3W3W - chains A and B; structure by X-ray diffraction, 2.20 A resolution.

Chain A:
Protein: Importin subunit beta-3
Organism: Saccharomyces cerevisiae
UniProtKB: P32337 (IMB3_YEAST); numbering as in UniProt; present here: 1-79, 91-1089
Chain sequence (1078 residues; each row starts with the number of its first residue; note: 11 numbers in that range are skipped by the numbering (no residue carries them; nothing is unmodelled there)):
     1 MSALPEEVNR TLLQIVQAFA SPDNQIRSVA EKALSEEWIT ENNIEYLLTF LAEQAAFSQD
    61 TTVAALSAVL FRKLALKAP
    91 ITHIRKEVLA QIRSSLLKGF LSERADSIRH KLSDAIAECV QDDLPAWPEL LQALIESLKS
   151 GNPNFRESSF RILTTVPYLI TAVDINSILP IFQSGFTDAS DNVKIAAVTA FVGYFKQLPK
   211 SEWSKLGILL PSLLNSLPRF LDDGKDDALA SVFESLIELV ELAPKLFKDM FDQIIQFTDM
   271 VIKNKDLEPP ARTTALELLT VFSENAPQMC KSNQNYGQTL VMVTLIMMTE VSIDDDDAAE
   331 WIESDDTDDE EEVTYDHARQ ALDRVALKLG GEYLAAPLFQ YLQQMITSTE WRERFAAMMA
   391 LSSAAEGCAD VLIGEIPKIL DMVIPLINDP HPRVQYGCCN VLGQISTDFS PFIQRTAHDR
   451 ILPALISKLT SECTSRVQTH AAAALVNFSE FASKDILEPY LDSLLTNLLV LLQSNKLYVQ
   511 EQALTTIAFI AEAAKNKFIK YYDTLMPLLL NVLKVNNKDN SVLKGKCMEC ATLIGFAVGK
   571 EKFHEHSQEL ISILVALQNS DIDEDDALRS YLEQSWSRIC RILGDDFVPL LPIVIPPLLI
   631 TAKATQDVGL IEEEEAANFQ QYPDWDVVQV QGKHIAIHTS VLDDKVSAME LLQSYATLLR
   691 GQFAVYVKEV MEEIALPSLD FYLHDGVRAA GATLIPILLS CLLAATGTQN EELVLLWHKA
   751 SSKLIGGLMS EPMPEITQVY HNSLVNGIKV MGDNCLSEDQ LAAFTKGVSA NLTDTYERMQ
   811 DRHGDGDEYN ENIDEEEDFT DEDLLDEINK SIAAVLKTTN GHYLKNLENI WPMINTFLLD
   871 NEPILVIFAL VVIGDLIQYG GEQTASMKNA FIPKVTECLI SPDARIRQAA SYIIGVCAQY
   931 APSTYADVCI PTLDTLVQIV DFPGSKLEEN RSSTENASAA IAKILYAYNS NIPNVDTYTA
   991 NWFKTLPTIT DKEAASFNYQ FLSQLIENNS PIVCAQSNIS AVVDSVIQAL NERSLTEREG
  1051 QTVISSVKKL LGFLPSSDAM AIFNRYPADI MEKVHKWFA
Not modelled in the structure: 1-2, 22, 546-549, 591-595, 736-740, 813-816, 822-827, 870-871, 890-891, 952-953, 984-985, 1015-1022, 1046-1051, 1089
Swiss-Prot annotation at these positions:
  - modified residue: Ser-2 (N-acetylserine), Thr-830 (Phosphothreonine)
What the authors report for this chain:
  - mutagenesis - R349A/Q350A/D353A/E396A/N430K/D438A/N477A, D353K/E396K/D438K: abolished binding to Protein STE12 (chain B)
  - mutagenesis - D353A/E396A/D438A: decreased binding to Protein STE12 (chain B)
  - mutagenesis - R349A/Q350A/D353A/E396A/N430K/D438A/N477A, D353K/E396K/D438K: abolished growth

Chain B:
Protein: Protein STE12
Organism: Saccharomyces cerevisiae
UniProtKB: P13574 (STE12_YEAST); numbering as in UniProt (aligned over 581-649)
Chain sequence (69 residues; row label = number of the first residue in the row):
   581 PRRRTVGMKS SQGNVPTGNK QSVGKSAKIS KPLHIKTSAY QKQYKINLET KARPSAGDED
   641 SAHPDKNKE
Not modelled in the structure: 581-605, 618-649
What the authors report for this chain:
  - mutagenesis - I609W/K611E: decreased binding to Importin subunit beta-3 (chain A)
  - mutagenesis - V603A/K605A/K608A/I609A/K611A, V603W/K605E/K608E/I609W/K611E: abolished binding to Importin subunit beta-3 (chain A)
  - mutagenesis - V603W/K605E: unchanged binding to Importin subunit beta-3 (chain A)

Chain A / chain B interface:
Pairs across the interface (30):
  Glu-287(A) / Lys-616(B)
  Asp-346(A) / Pro-612(B)
  Asp-346(A) / Ile-615(B)
  His-347(A) / Ile-615(B)
  Arg-349(A) / Pro-612(B)
  Gln-350(A) / His-614(B)
  Gln-350(A) / Ile-615(B)  hydrogen bond (side chain-backbone)
  Asp-353(A) / Lys-611(B)  salt bridge
  Asp-353(A) / His-614(B)  salt bridge
  Arg-354(A) / His-614(B)
  Arg-354(A) / Lys-616(B)
  Leu-357(A) / His-614(B)
  Ser-393(A) / Lys-611(B)
  Glu-396(A) / Lys-611(B)  salt bridge
  Asn-430(A) / Ile-609(B)
  Gly-433(A) / Ile-609(B)
  Gln-434(A) / Ile-609(B)
  Gln-434(A) / Ser-610(B)
  Gln-434(A) / Lys-611(B)
  His-470(A) / Ile-609(B)
  Ala-473(A) / Lys-608(B)
  Ala-473(A) / Ile-609(B)  hydrophobic
  Ala-474(A) / Ile-609(B)  hydrophobic
  Val-476(A) / Ala-607(B)
  Val-476(A) / Lys-608(B)
  Asn-477(A) / Lys-608(B)
  Asn-477(A) / Ile-609(B)  hydrogen bond (side chain-backbone)
  Glu-480(A) / Lys-608(B)  salt bridge
  Gln-512(A) / Ala-607(B)  hydrogen bond (side chain-backbone)
  Thr-515(A) / Ala-607(B)
Also at the interface, not in a pair above, chain A (25 interface residues in all): Ser-392, Cys-429, Asp-438, Lys-556
Also at the interface, not in a pair above, chain B (10 interface residues in all): Leu-613
Interface features reported in the paper:
  - pairs named by the authors: Asn-430(A)/Ile-609(B) (hydrophobic contact), Gly-433(A)/Ile-609(B) (hydrophobic contact), Gln-434(A)/Ile-609(B) (hydrophobic contact), His-470(A)/Ile-609(B) (hydrophobic contact), Ala-473(A)/Ile-609(B) (hydrophobic contact), Ala-474(A)/Ile-609(B) (hydrophobic contact), Asn-477(A)/Ile-609(B) (backbone contact), Glu-480(A)/Lys-608(B) (salt bridge)
  - interface residues, chain A: Arg-349(A), Gln-350(A), Asp-353(A), Glu-396(A), Asp-438(A), Asn-477(A), Gln-512(A)
  - interface residues, chain B: Ser-606(B), Ile-609(B), Lys-611(B), His-614(B)

Overview:
The interface between chain A and chain B involves 25 residues on one side and 10 on the other, with 3
hydrogen bonds and 4 salt bridges. Among the polar pairs are Asp-353(A)/Lys-611(B), Asp-353(A)/His-614(B) and
Glu-396(A)/Lys-611(B). The paper describes hydrophobic contacts between Asn-430(A) and Ile-609(B), Gly-433(A)
and Ile-609(B) and Gln-434(A) and Ile-609(B) among others; a backbone contact between Asn-477(A) and
Ile-609(B); a salt bridge between Glu-480(A) and Lys-608(B). The paper reports that
R349A/Q350A/D353A/E396A/N430K/D438A/N477A and D353K/E396K/D438K of chain A abolish binding to Protein STE12
(chain B); interface residues Arg-349(A), Gln-350(A) and Ser-606(B) among others; 7 substitutions were tested
in all.
Chain A is Importin subunit beta-3 and chain B is Protein STE12, both from Saccharomyces cerevisiae; the
structure, Crystal structure of Kap121p bound to Ste12p, was determined by X-ray diffraction, deposited
together with 3W3X, 3W3Y and 3W3Z.
